1CMQ - chain A; structure by X-ray diffraction, 2.30 A resolution.

[Chain A]
Molecule: Cytochrome C peroxidase
From: Saccharomyces cerevisiae
Notes: EC 1.11.1.5
UniProt: P00431 (CCPR_YEAST); residues 4-294 here correspond to UniProt positions 71-361 (UniProt number = residue number + 67)
Amino-acid sequence (294 residues; row label = number of the first residue in the row):
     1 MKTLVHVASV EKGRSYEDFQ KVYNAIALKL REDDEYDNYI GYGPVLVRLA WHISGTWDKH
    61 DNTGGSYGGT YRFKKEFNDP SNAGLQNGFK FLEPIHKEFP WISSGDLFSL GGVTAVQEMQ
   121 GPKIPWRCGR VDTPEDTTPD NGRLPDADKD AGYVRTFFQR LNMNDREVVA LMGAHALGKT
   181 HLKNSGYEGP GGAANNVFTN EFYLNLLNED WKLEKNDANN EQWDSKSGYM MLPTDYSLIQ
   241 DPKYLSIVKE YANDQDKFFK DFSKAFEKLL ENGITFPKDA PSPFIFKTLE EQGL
Not modelled in the structure: 1-3
Differences from the reference sequence: conflict Ile53 (Thr120 in P00431), Gly152 (Asp219 in P00431), Gly191 (Trp258 in P00431)
Ion coordination: heme Fe near His175 (its only coordinating residue here)
Small-molecule neighbours: heme (HEM): Asp37, Pro44, Val45, Val47, Arg48, Trp51, Pro145, Asp146, Ala147, Phe158, Leu171, Met172, Ala174, His175, Leu177, Gly178, Lys179, Thr180, His181, Asn184, Ser185, Leu232, Thr234, Phe262, Phe266
Curated features (UniProtKB/Swiss-Prot):
  - active site: His52 (Proton acceptor)
  - binding site (heme b): His175
  - site: Arg48 (Transition state stabilizer)
  - modified residue: Tyr153 (Phosphotyrosine)

[Overview]
Ligands of chain A: heme. Curated annotation (UniProt) lists active-site residue His52 and heme b-binding
residue His175.
Chain A is Cytochrome C peroxidase (Saccharomyces cerevisiae); the structure, Small molecule binding to an
artificially created cavity at the active site of cytochrome C peroxidase, was determined by X-ray diffraction
together with 1CMP from the same study.
